Entry 4V4W (electron microscopy, 15.00 A resolution (very low resolution: no residue pairs are listed; an interface is given only as per-side residue counts)); this record covers chains B0 and BB of the 52 polymer chains in the assembly.

== Chain B0 ==
Molecule: 23S ribosomal RNA
Organism: Escherichia coli
Sequence (2740 nucleotides; row label = number of the first residue in the row; note: 147 numbers in that range are skipped by the numbering (no residue carries them; nothing is unmodelled there)):
    16 CGUACACGGU GGAUGCCCUG GCAGUCA
    44 AGGCGAUGAA GGACGUGCUA AUCUGCGAUA AGCGUCGGUA AGGUGAUAUG AACCGUU
   102 UAACCGGCGA UUUCCGAAUG GGGAA
   128 CCC
   140 CG
   149 AUCAUU
   161 AUCCA
   172 AAUGAGGCGA ACCGGGGGAA CUGAAACAUC UAAGUACCCC GAGGAAAAGA AAUCAACCGA
   232 GAUUCCCCCA GUAGCGGCGA GCGAACGGGG AGCAGCCC
   271 GAGCCU
   278 AAUCAGUGUG UGUGUU
   295 GUGGAAGCGU CUGGAAAGGC GCGCGAUACA GGGUGACAGC CCCGUACAC
   347 AAUGCACAUG CUGU
   362 AGCUCGAUGA GUAGGGCGGG
   383 C
   385 CGUGGUA
   393 CCUGUCUGAA UAUGGGGGGA CCAUCCUCCA AGGCUAAAUA CUC
   437 UGACUGACCG AUAGUGAACC AGUACCGUGA GGGAAAGGCG AAAAGAACCC CGGCGAGGGG
   497 AGUGAAAAAG AACCUGAAAC CGUGUACGUA CAAGCAGUGG GAGGCACCUU AUGCGUGUUA
   557 UGGCGUGCCU UUUGUAUAAU GGGUCAGCGA CUUAUAUUCU GUAGCAAGGU UAACC
   617 GGGGAGCCGA AGGGAAACCG AGUCUUAAC
   647 GGGCGUUAAG UUGCAGGGUA UAGACCCGAA ACCCGGUGAU CUAGCCAUGG GCAGGUUGAA
   707 GGUUGGGUAA CACUAACUGG AGGACCGAAC CGACUAAUGU UGAAAAAUUA GCGGAUGACU
   767 UGUGGCUGGG GGUGAAAGGC CAAUCAAACC GGGAGAUAGC UGGUUCUCCC CGAAAGCUAU
   827 UUAGGUAGCG CCUCGUGAAU
   848 CAUCUCCGGG GGUAGAGCAC UGUUUCGGCA AGGGGGUC
   891 GACUU
   897 CCAACCCGAU GCAAACUGCG AAUACCGGAG
   928 AUGUUAUCAC GGGAGACACA CGGCGGGUG
   958 UAACGUCCGU CGUGAAGAGG GAAACAACCC AGACCGC
   996 AGCUAAGGUC CCAAAGUCAU GGUUAAGUGG GAAACGAUGU GGGAAGGCCC AGACAGCCAG
  1056 GAUGUUGGCU UAGAAGCAGC CAUCAUUUAA AGAAAGCGUA AUAGCUCACU GGUCGAGUCG
  1116 GCCUGCGCGG AAGAUGUA
  1135 CGGGGCUAAA CCAUGCACCG AAGCUGCGGC AGCGACG
  1173 UUAUGCGUUG UUGGGUAGGG GAGCGUUCUG UA
  1206 GCCUGCGAAG GUGUGCUGUG AGGCAUGCUG GAGGUAUCAG AAGUGCGAAU GCUGACAUAA
  1266 GUAACGAUAA AGCGGGUGAA AAGCCCGCUC GCCGGAAGAC CAAGGGUUCC UGUCCAACGU
  1326 UAAUCGGGGC AGGGUGAGUC GA
  1349 CCCUAAGGCG AGGCCGAAAG GCGUAGUCGA UGGGAAACAG GUUAAUAUUC CUGUACUUGG
  1409 UGUGUGGGUG AUGGAGGGAC GGAGAAGGCU AUGUUAUGCC AAGCUAUGGC UGCUGGUUGG
  1469 UACGCUCAAG GGCGAUCGGG UCAGAAAAUC UACCGGUCAC AUGCCUCAGA CGUAUCGGGA
  1529 GCUUCCUCGG AAGCGAAGUA ACAAA
  1555 GCCCU
  1561 CUUCCAGGAA AAGCUUCUAA ACGUUGAAAC AUGUCAAAUC GUACCCCAAA CCGACACAGG
  1621 UGGUCAGGUA GAGAAUACCA
  1642 GGCGCUUGAG AGAACUCGGG UGAAGGAACU AGGCAAAAUG GUGCCGUAAC UUCGGGAGAA
  1702 GGCACGCUGA U
  1716 UAG
  1728 CUCGC
  1741 CUG
  1746 AUCAGUCGAA GAUACCAGCU GGCUGCAACU GUUUAUUAAA AACACAGCAC UGUGCAAACA
  1806 CGAAAGUGGA CGUAUACGGU GUGACGCCUG CCCGGUGCCG GAAGGUUAA
  1859 UGGGGUU
  1869 GCAA
  1877 AGCUCU
  1887 CGAAGCCCCG GUAAACGGCG GCCGUAACUA UAACGGUCCU AAGGUAGCGA AAUUCCUUGU
  1947 CGGGUAAGUU CCGACCUGCA CGAAUGGCGU AAUGAUGGCC AGGCUGUCUC CACCCGAGAC
  2007 UCAGUGAAAU UGAACUCGCU GUGAAGAUGC AGUGUACCCG CGGCAAGACG GAAAGACCCC
  2067 GUGAACCUUU ACUAUAGCUU GACACUGAAC AUUGAGCCUU GAUGUGUAGG AUAGGUGGGA
  2127 GGCUUUGAAG UGUGGACGCC AGUCUGCAUG GAGCCGGCCU UGAAAUACCA CCCUUUAAUG
  2187 UUUGAUGUUC UAAC
  2207 CCG
  2211 AAUCCGG
  2223 GGACAGUGUC UGGUGGGUAG UUUGACUGGG GCGGUCUCCU CCUAAAGAGU AACGGAGGAG
  2283 CACGAAGGUU GGCUAAUCCU GG
  2310 CAUCAGGAGG UUAGUGCAAU GGCAUAAGCC AGCUUGACUG CGAGCGUGAC GGCGCGAGCA
  2370 GGUGCGAAAG CAGGUCAUAG UGAUCCGGUG GU
  2403 CUGAAUGGAA GGGCCAUCG
  2423 UCAACGGA
  2433 AAAGGUACUC CGGGGAUAAC AGGCUGAUAC CGCCCAAGAG UUCAUAUCGA CGGCGGUGUU
  2493 UGGCACCUCG AUGUCGGCUC AUCACAUCCU GGGGCUGAAG UAGGUCCCAA GGGUAUGGCU
  2553 GUUCGCCAUU UAAAGUGGUA CGCGAGCUGG GUUUAGAACG UCGUGAGACA GUUCGGUCCC
  2613 UAUCUGCCGU GGGCG
  2631 GAGAACUGAG GGGGGCUGCU CCUAGUACGA GAGGACCGGA GUGGACGCAU CACUGGUGUU
  2691 CGGGUUGUCA
  2702 GCCA
  2707 UGGCACUGCC CGGUAGCUAA AUGCGG
  2734 AGAGAUAAGU GCUGAAAGCA UCUAAGCACG AAACUUGCCC CGAGAUGAGU UCUCCC
  2808 GAAGGAACGU UGAAGACGAC GACGUUGAUA GGCCGGGUGU GUAAGCGCAG CAAUGCGUUG
  2868 AGCUAACCGG UACUAAUGAA CCGAGGUCUU GACCA

== Chain BB ==
Molecule: 50S ribosomal protein L3
Organism: Escherichia coli
UniProt: P60438 (RL3_ECOLI); residue numbers follow UniProt; this construct covers 1-209
Amino-acid sequence (209 residues; numbered 1 to 209; the number before each row is that of its first residue):
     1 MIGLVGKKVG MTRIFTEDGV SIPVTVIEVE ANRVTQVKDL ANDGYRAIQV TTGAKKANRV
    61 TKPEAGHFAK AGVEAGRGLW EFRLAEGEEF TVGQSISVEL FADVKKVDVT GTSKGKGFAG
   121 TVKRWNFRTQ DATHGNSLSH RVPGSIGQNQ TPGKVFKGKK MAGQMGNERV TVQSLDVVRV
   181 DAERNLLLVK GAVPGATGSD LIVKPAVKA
UniProt features mapped onto this chain:
  - modified residue: Lys-38 (N6-succinyllysine), Gln-150 (N5-methylglutamine)

== Chain B0 / chain BB interface ==
At this resolution (15 A) residue pairs are not listed: 44 residues of chain B0 and 46 of chain BB lie at the interface.

== Overview ==
The interface between chain B0 and chain BB involves 44 residues on one side and 46 on the other.
Chain B0 is 23S ribosomal RNA and chain BB is 50S ribosomal protein L3, both from Escherichia coli; the
structure, Structure of a SecM-stalled E. coli ribosome complex obtained by fitting atomic models for RNA and
..., was determined by electron microscopy, deposited together with 4V4V.
